Entry 8ZYV (electron microscopy, 3.12 A resolution); this record covers chains F and G of the 7 polymer chains in the assembly.

== Chain F (and G) ==
Molecule: Chemotaxis protein PomA
Source organism: Vibrio alginolyticus
Notes: chain G of this document is another copy of the same molecule, construct and numbering; everything in this record applies to it too
Reference sequence: O06873 (POMA_VIBAL); residue numbers follow UniProt; this construct covers 1-253
Sequence (253 residues; each row starts with the number of its first residue):
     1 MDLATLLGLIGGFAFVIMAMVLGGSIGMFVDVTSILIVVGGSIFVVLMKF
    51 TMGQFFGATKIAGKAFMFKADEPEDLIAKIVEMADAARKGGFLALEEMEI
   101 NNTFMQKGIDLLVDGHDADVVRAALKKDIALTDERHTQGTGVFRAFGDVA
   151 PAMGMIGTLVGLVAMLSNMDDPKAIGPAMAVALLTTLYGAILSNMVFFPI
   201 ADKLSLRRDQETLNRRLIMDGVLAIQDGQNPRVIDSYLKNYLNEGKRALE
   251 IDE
Not modelled in the structure: 1-2, 24-30, 88-99, 252-253 (chain G: 1-26, 88-99, 252-253)
Reported in the primary citation:
  - binding site for Na+: T158, M165, M179, T186
  - specificity-determining residues: M165, M179 (by similarity / conservation)

== Chain F / chain G interface ==
Residue-residue contacts (47):
  L3(F) with F56(G), hydrophobic
  A4(F) with M52(G); F56(G)
  L7(F) with I43(G); M52(G), hydrophobic; F55(G), hydrophobic
  I10(F) with I43(G), hydrophobic
  F13(F) with L36(G), hydrophobic
  A14(F) with G40(G); G41(G)
  F15(F) with F44(G), hydrophobic
  M18(F) with I156(G), hydrophobic
  F66(F) with M48(G), hydrophobic
  K173(F) with D170(G), salt bridge
  G176(F) with L166(G)
  P177(F) with L166(G); S167(G)
  A180(F) with V163(G); L166(G), hydrophobic; S167(G)
  L183(F) with L162(G), hydrophobic
  L184(F) with V163(G), hydrophobic
  L187(F) with I156(G); L159(G), hydrophobic; V160(G), hydrophobic
  A190(F) with I156(G), hydrophobic
  N194(F) with V45(G); A152(G)
  M195(F) with G41(G); F44(G)
  P199(F) with M48(G), hydrophobic
  D202(F) with K49(G)
  L206(F) with K49(G)
  N243(F) with L131(G)
  G245(F) with E134(G)
  K246(F) with F50(G); Q54(G); Q138(G)
  A248(F) with R135(G)
  L249(F) with Q54(G); G57(G); A58(G); I61(G), hydrophobic; R135(G); Q138(G); G139(G)
  I251(F) with L131(G), hydrophobic
Other interface residues (no listed pair), chain F (38 interface residues in all): G8, G11, I17, V21, M179, T186, I191, K203, R247, E250
Other interface residues (no listed pair), chain G (38 interface residues in all): I37, V39, L47, T51, G53, V142, M153, M169

== In short ==
Chain F and chain G each contribute 38 residues to their interface, with 1 salt bridge. Its one salt-bridged
contact is K173(F)-D170(G). From the paper: a binding site for Na+ at T158(F), M165(F) and M179(F) among
others; specificity determinants M165(F) and M179(F).
Chain F and chain G are both Chemotaxis protein PomA (Vibrio alginolyticus); the structure, Bacterial
flagellar sodium-driven stator PomA5PomB2 with 100 mM NaCl, was determined by electron microscopy, deposited
together with 8ZYW, 8ZYZ, 8ZZ0 and 9IJM.
